4NS3 - chains B and C of the 6 polymer chains in the assembly; structure by X-ray diffraction, 2.38 A resolution.

# Chain B (and C)
Protein: Delta-1-pyrroline-5-carboxylate dehydrogenase
Organism: Mycobacterium tuberculosis
Notes: EC 1.5.1.12; chain C of this document is another copy of the same molecule, construct and numbering; everything in this record applies to it too
Reference sequence: L7N4Z6 (L7N4Z6_MYCTU); numbering as in UniProt (aligned over 1-543)
Amino-acid sequence (563 residues; row label = number of the first residue in the row; numbers below 1 keep their minus sign (Met-19 is residue -19)):
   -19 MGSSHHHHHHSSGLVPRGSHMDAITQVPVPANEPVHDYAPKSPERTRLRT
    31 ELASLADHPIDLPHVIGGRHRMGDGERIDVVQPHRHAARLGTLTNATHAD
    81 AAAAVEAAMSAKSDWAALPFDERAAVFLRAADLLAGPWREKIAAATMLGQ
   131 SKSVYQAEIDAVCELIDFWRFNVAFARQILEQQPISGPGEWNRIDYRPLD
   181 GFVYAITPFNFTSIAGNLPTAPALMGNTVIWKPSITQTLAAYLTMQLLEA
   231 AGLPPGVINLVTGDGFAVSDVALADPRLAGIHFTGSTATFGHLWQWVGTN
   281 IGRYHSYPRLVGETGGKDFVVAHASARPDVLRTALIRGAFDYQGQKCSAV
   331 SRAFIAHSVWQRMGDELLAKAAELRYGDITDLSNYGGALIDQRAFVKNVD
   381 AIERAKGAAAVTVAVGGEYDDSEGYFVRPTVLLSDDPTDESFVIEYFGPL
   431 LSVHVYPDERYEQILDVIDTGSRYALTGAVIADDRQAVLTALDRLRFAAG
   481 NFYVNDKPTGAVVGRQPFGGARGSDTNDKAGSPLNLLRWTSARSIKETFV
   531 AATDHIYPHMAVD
Unresolved in the structure: -19 to -1, 390, 543 (chain C: -19 to -1)
Modified residues: Cys327 (s,s-(2-hydroxyethyl)thiocysteine; CME)
Construct notes: expression tag (-19 to 0); engineered mutation Asp505 (Gly in L7N4Z6)
Ligand contacts: cobalamin (B12): Ile186, Asp244, Phe246, Ser249, Asp250, Phe263, Ala268, Thr269, His272, Leu273, Arg373

# Interface between chain B and chain C
Contacting residue pairs (19; chain B residue first):
  His0(B) with Asp473(C), hydrogen bond (backbone-side chain); Arg476(C), hydrogen bond (backbone-side chain)
  Met1(B) with Arg476(C)
  Asp2(B) with Arg476(C), salt bridge
  Asp94(B) with Gln466(C)
  Leu98(B) with Gln466(C); Leu469(C), hydrophobic
  Pro99(B) with Leu469(C)
  Glu102(B) with Arg465(C), salt bridge
  Ala105(B) with Arg465(C)
  Val106(B) with Arg465(C)
  Arg109(B) with Arg307(C); Asp463(C), salt bridge; Asn485(C)
  Leu113(B) with Arg307(C)
  Ala230(B) with Arg307(C), hydrogen bond (backbone-side chain); Asp463(C)
  Gly232(B) with Asp463(C); Arg465(C)
Other interface residues (no listed pair), chain C (11 interface residues in all): Ala462, Val468, Leu472

# Overview
The interface between chain B and chain C involves 13 residues on one side and 11 on the other, with 3
hydrogen bonds and 3 salt bridges. Polar contacts include Asp2(B)-Arg476(C), Glu102(B)-Arg465(C) and
Arg109(B)-Asp463(C). Bound to chain B: cobalamin.
Chain B and chain C are both Delta-1-pyrroline-5-carboxylate dehydrogenase (Mycobacterium tuberculosis); the
structure, Crystal structure of the Delta-pyrroline-5-carboxylate dehydrogenase from Mycobacterium
tuberculosis bound with NAD and cobalamin, was determined by X-ray diffraction together with 4LEM from the
same study.
